Entry 6V2Q (X-ray diffraction, 1.60 A resolution); this record covers chains A and C of the 3 polymer chains in the assembly.

Chain A:
Molecule: HLA-B alpha chain (B*5703GB)
Source organism: Homo sapiens
UniProt: I3ZN84 (I3ZN84_HUMAN); residues 1-276 here correspond to UniProt positions 25-300 (UniProt number = residue number + 24)
Chain sequence (276 residues; numbered 1 to 276; the number before each row is that of its first residue):
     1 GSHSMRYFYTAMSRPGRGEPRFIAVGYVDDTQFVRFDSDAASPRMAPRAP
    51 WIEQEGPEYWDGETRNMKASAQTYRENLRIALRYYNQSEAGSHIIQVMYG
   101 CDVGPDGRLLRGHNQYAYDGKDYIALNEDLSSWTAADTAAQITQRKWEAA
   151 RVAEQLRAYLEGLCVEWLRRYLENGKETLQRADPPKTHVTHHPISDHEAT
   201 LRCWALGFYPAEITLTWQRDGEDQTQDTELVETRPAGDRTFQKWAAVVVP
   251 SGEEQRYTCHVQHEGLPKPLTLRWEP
Disulfide bonds: Cys101-Cys164, Cys203-Cys259

Chain C:
Molecule: Peptide LEU-SER-SER-PRO-VAL-THR-LYS-SER-PHE
Chain sequence (9 residues; each row starts with the number of its first residue):
     1 LSSPVTKSF

How chain A and chain C interact:
Pairs across the interface (44):
  Met5(A) - Leu1(C)
  Tyr7(A) - Leu1(C)  hydrogen bond (side chain-backbone)
  Tyr7(A) - Ser2(C)  hydrogen bond (side chain-backbone)
  Tyr59(A) - Leu1(C)  hydrophobic
  Glu63(A) - Leu1(C)
  Glu63(A) - Ser2(C)  hydrogen bond
  Asn66(A) - Ser2(C)  hydrogen bond
  Asn66(A) - Ser3(C)  hydrogen bond (side chain-backbone)
  Asn66(A) - Pro4(C)
  Asn66(A) - Val5(C)
  Met67(A) - Ser2(C)
  Ala69(A) - Val5(C)
  Ser70(A) - Val5(C)
  Ser70(A) - Thr6(C)
  Thr73(A) - Val5(C)
  Thr73(A) - Thr6(C)
  Glu76(A) - Ser8(C)  hydrogen bond
  Asn77(A) - Ser8(C)
  Asn77(A) - Phe9(C)  hydrogen bond (side chain-backbone)
  Ile80(A) - Ser8(C)
  Ile80(A) - Phe9(C)
  Tyr84(A) - Phe9(C)  hydrogen bond (side chain-backbone)
  Ile95(A) - Phe9(C)  hydrophobic
  Tyr99(A) - Ser2(C)
  Tyr99(A) - Ser3(C)  hydrogen bond (side chain-backbone)
  Tyr116(A) - Phe9(C)  hydrophobic
  Tyr123(A) - Phe9(C)  hydrophobic
  Thr143(A) - Phe9(C)  hydrogen bond (side chain-backbone)
  Lys146(A) - Ser8(C)  hydrogen bond
  Lys146(A) - Phe9(C)  hydrogen bond (side chain-backbone)
  Trp147(A) - Lys7(C)  hydrogen bond (side chain-backbone)
  Trp147(A) - Ser8(C)  hydrogen bond (side chain-backbone)
  Trp147(A) - Phe9(C)  hydrophobic
  Ala150(A) - Lys7(C)
  Val152(A) - Thr6(C)
  Val152(A) - Lys7(C)
  Gln155(A) - Val5(C)
  Leu156(A) - Val5(C)  hydrophobic
  Leu156(A) - Thr6(C)
  Tyr159(A) - Leu1(C)  hydrogen bond (side chain-backbone)
  Tyr159(A) - Ser2(C)
  Tyr159(A) - Ser3(C)
  Trp167(A) - Leu1(C)
  Tyr171(A) - Leu1(C)  hydrogen bond (side chain-backbone)
Other interface residues (no listed pair), chain A (29 interface residues in all): Tyr9, Leu163

Summary:
29 residues of chain A face 9 of chain C across their interface; the contacts include 16 hydrogen bonds. Polar
pairs include Tyr7(A)-Leu1(C), Tyr7(A)-Ser2(C) and Glu63(A)-Ser2(C).
Here chain A is HLA-B alpha chain (B*5703GB) (Homo sapiens) and chain C is Peptide
LEU-SER-SER-PRO-VAL-THR-LYS-SER-PHE. Entry 6V2Q (HLA-B*57:03 presenting the peptide LSSPVTKSF) was determined
by X-ray diffraction, deposited together with 6V2O, 6V2P and 6V3J.
